PDB entry 4TV9 | X-ray diffraction, 2.00 A resolution | chains C and E of the 6 polymer chains in the assembly

[Chain C]
Protein: Tubulin alpha-1B chain
Source organism: Bos taurus
UniProt: P81947 (TBA1B_BOVIN); residue numbers follow UniProt; this construct covers 1-451
Sequence (451 residues; row label = number of the first residue in the row):
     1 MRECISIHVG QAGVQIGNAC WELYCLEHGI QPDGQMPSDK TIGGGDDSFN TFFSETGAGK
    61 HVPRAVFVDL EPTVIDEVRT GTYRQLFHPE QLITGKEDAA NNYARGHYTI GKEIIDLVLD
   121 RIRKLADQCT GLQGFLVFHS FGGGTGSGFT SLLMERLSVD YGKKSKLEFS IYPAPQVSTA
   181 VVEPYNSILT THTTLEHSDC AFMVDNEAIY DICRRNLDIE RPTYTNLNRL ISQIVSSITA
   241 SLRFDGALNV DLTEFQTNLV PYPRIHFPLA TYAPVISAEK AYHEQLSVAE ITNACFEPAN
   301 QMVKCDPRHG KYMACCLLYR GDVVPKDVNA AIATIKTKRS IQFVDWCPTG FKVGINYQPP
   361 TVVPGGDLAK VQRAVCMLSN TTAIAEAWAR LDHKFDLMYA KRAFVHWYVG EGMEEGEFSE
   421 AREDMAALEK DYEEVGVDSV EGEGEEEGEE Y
Not modelled in the structure: 441-451
Bound ions: Ca2+: D39, T41, G44, E55
Small-molecule neighbours: GTP (guanosine-5'-triphosphate): G10, Q11, A12, Q15, I16, D69, D98, A99, A100, N101, S140, G142, G143, G144, T145, G146, I171, P173, V177, S178, T179, E183, N206, Y224, L227, N228, I231

[Chain E]
Protein: Stathmin-4
Source organism: Rattus norvegicus
Notes: fragment: stathmin-like domain
UniProt: P63043 (STMN4_RAT); residues 5-145 here correspond to UniProt positions 49-189 (UniProt number = residue number + 44)
Sequence (143 residues; numbered 3 to 145; the number before each row is that of its first residue):
     3 MADMEVIELN KCTSGQSFEV ILKPPSFDGV PEFNASLPRR RDPSLEEIQK KLEAAEERRK
    63 YQEAELLKHL AEKREHEREV IQKAIEENNN FIKMAKEKLA QKMESNKENR EAHLAAMLER
   123 LQEKDKHAEE VRKNKELKEE ASR
Not modelled in the structure: 3-5, 29-43, 143-145
Sequence notes: expression tag (3-4)
UniProt features mapped onto this chain:
  - modified residue: S46 (Phosphoserine)

[Interface between chain C and chain E]
Residue-residue contacts - 32 pairs, chain C then chain E:
  H107(C) - L101(E)
  H107(C) - K104(E)
  H107(C) - M105(E)
  Y108(C) - K104(E)
  Y108(C) - M105(E)  hydrophobic
  Y108(C) - N108(E)
  T109(C) - R112(E)
  K112(C) - M105(E)
  E155(C) - L101(E)
  E155(C) - K104(E)  salt bridge
  R156(C) - L101(E)
  S158(C) - F93(E)
  S158(C) - I94(E)
  V159(C) - I94(E)
  V159(C) - K98(E)
  G162(C) - N90(E)
  G162(C) - I94(E)
  K163(C) - N90(E)  hydrogen bond (backbone-side chain)
  K163(C) - F93(E)
  T193(C) - K104(E)
  E196(C) - F93(E)
  E196(C) - K100(E)  salt bridge
  H197(C) - F93(E)
  V409(C) - H115(E)  hydrogen bond (backbone-side chain)
  G410(C) - R112(E)
  E411(C) - N108(E)  hydrogen bond (backbone-side chain)
  E411(C) - R112(E)  salt bridge
  G412(C) - N108(E)  hydrogen bond (backbone-side chain)
  G412(C) - N111(E)  hydrogen bond (backbone-side chain)
  G412(C) - R112(E)
  M413(C) - N108(E)
  E414(C) - N111(E)  hydrogen bond
Also at the interface, not in a pair above, chain C (20 interface residues in all): L152
Also at the interface, not in a pair above, chain E (14 interface residues in all): A97, S107

[Summary]
Chain C and chain E form an interface of 20 and 14 residues respectively, with 6 hydrogen bonds and 3 salt
bridges. Among the polar pairs are E155(C)-K104(E), E196(C)-K100(E) and E411(C)-R112(E). Ligands of chain C:
GTP. D39(C), T41(C), G44(C) and E55(C) form the Ca2+ site.
Here chain C is Tubulin alpha-1B chain (Bos taurus) and chain E is Stathmin-4 (Rattus norvegicus). Entry 4TV9
(Tubulin-PM060184 complex) was determined by X-ray diffraction, deposited together with 4TUY and 4TV8.
